8HIM - chains C and K of the 13 polymer chains in the assembly; structure by electron microscopy, 2.80 A resolution.

[Chain C]
Molecule: RPOLD domain-containing protein
Source organism: Brassica oleracea
UniProt: A0A0D3D418 (A0A0D3D418_BRAOL); residues 0-318 here correspond to UniProt positions 1-319 (UniProt number = residue number + 1)
Amino-acid sequence (319 residues; each row starts with the number of its first residue; numbering starts at 0):
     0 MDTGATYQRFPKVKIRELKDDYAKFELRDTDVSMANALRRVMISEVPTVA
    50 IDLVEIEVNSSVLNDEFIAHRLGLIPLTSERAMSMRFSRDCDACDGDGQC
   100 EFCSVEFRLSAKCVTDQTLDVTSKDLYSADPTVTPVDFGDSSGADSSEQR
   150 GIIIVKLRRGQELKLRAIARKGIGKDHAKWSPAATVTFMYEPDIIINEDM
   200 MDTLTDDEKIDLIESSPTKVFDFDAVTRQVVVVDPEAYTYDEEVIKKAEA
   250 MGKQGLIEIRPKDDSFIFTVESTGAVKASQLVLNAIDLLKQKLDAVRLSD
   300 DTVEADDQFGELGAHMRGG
Unresolved in the structure: 0-2, 138-147, 300-318
Differences from the reference sequence: variant T2 (Ser3 in A0A0D3D418)
Metal / ion sites: Zn2+: C90, C93, C99, C102

[Chain K]
Molecule: RNA_pol_L_2 domain-containing protein
Source organism: Brassica oleracea
UniProt: A0A0D3DS91 (A0A0D3DS91_BRAOL); residues 1-116 here = UniProt positions 1-116
Amino-acid sequence (116 residues; each row starts with the number of its first residue):
     1 MNAPDRYERFVVPEGTKKVSYERDTKIINAASFTIEREDHTIGNIVRMQL
    51 HRDENVLFAGYQLPHPLKYKIIVRIHTTSQSSPMQAYNQAINDLDKELDF
   101 LKSQFEAEVAKFSNPY
Unresolved in the structure: 1-5, 114-116

[Chain C / chain K interface]
Contacting residue pairs (80):
  A4(C) - Q89(K)  hydrogen bond (backbone-side chain)
  T5(C) - Q89(K)
  Y6(C) - Q49(K)  hydrogen bond (backbone-side chain)
  Y6(C) - R52(K)  hydrogen bond (backbone-side chain)
  Y6(C) - D53(K)
  Y6(C) - E54(K)
  Y6(C) - D93(K)  hydrogen bond (backbone-side chain)
  Q7(C) - R52(K)
  Q7(C) - D93(K)
  Q7(C) - K96(K)
  Q7(C) - E97(K)
  R8(C) - R52(K)
  R8(C) - E97(K)  salt bridge
  F9(C) - F100(K)  hydrophobic
  P10(C) - E97(K)
  P10(C) - F100(K)
  P10(C) - L101(K)  hydrophobic
  P10(C) - Q104(K)
  K11(C) - Q104(K)
  V12(C) - L101(K)  hydrophobic
  V12(C) - Q104(K)
  V12(C) - F105(K)  hydrophobic
  V12(C) - E108(K)
  K13(C) - E108(K)
  I14(C) - F105(K)  hydrophobic
  I14(C) - E108(K)  hydrogen bond (backbone-side chain)
  I14(C) - V109(K)  hydrophobic
  I14(C) - F112(K)
  E16(C) - F112(K)
  L17(C) - F112(K)
  L26(C) - L101(K)  hydrophobic
  T29(C) - E97(K)
  S32(C) - I45(K)
  S32(C) - M48(K)
  M33(C) - I45(K)
  M33(C) - E97(K)
  R39(C) - D39(K)  salt bridge
  R39(C) - H40(K)
  R39(C) - T41(K)  hydrogen bond
  E44(C) - Y69(K)
  R88(C) - E8(K)
  R88(C) - V11(K)
  K174(C) - F10(K)
  K174(C) - D39(K)  salt bridge
  K174(C) - Y69(K)
  D175(C) - Y7(K)
  D175(C) - F10(K)
  S278(C) - F105(K)
  V281(C) - F105(K)  hydrophobic
  L282(C) - K102(K)
  L282(C) - F105(K)  hydrophobic
  L282(C) - E106(K)
  I285(C) - L98(K)
  I285(C) - L101(K)  hydrophobic
  I285(C) - K102(K)
  D286(C) - K102(K)  salt bridge
  L288(C) - L98(K)
  K289(C) - D95(K)  salt bridge
  K289(C) - L98(K)
  K289(C) - D99(K)  salt bridge
  K291(C) - E38(K)  salt bridge
  K291(C) - I42(K)
  L292(C) - I91(K)
  L292(C) - L94(K)  hydrophobic
  L292(C) - D95(K)
  L292(C) - L98(K)  hydrophobic
  A294(C) - K18(K)
  V295(C) - V19(K)
  V295(C) - I35(K)  hydrophobic
  V295(C) - Y87(K)  hydrogen bond (backbone-side chain)
  V295(C) - I91(K)  hydrophobic
  R296(C) - I91(K)
  R296(C) - N92(K)
  R296(C) - D95(K)  salt bridge
  L297(C) - V19(K)  hydrophobic
  L297(C) - F33(K)  hydrophobic
  L297(C) - M84(K)  hydrophobic
  L297(C) - Y87(K)  hydrophobic
  L297(C) - N88(K)
  D299(C) - M84(K)
Other interface residues (no listed pair), chain C (42 interface residues in all): R15, F24, D30, A36, L37, V40
Other interface residues (no listed pair), chain K (44 interface residues in all): V12, N44

[Overview]
The interface between chain C and chain K involves 42 residues on one side and 44 on the other, with 7
hydrogen bonds and 8 salt bridges. Polar pairs include R8(C)-E97(K), R39(C)-D39(K) and K174(C)-D39(K). C90(C),
C93(C), C99(C) and C102(C) form the Zn2+ site.
Chain C is RPOLD domain-containing protein and chain K is RNA_pol_L_2 domain-containing protein, both from
Brassica oleracea; the structure, A cryo-EM structure of B. oleracea RNA polymerase V elongation complex at
2.73 Angstrom, was determined by electron microscopy, deposited together with 8HIL.
